Entry 3IIJ (X-ray diffraction, 1.76 A resolution); this record covers chain A.

[Chain A]
Name: Coilin-interacting nuclear ATPase protein
Organism: Homo sapiens
Notes: EC 2.7.4.3
Reference sequence: Q5F2S9 (Q5F2S9_HUMAN); residues 1-172 here = UniProt positions 1-172
Amino-acid sequence (180 residues; each row starts with the number of its first residue; numbers below 1 keep their minus sign (Gly-7 is residue -7)):
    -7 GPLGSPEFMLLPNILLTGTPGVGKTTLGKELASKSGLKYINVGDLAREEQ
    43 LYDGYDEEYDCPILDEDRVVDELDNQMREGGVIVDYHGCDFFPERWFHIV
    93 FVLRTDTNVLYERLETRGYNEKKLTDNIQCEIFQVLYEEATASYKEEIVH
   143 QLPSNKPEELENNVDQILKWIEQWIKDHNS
Disordered / not traced: -7 to -3
Differences from the reference sequence: expression tag (-7 to 0)
Small-molecule neighbours: ADP (adenosine-5'-diphosphate): Thr11, Pro12, Gly13, Val14, Gly15, Lys16, Thr17, Thr18, Asp77, Arg105, Arg109, Ser146, Asn147, Lys148, Pro149, Leu152
Reported in the primary citation:
  - binding site for ADP: Gly13, Gly15, Lys16, Thr17, Thr18, Arg109, Lys148, Pro149
  - conformationally variable residues (order/disorder transition, side-chain flip): Asp45 to Ile55, Arg109
  - catalytic residues: Lys16, His79 (proposed by the authors, not directly observed)
  - mutagenesis - H79G: decreased catalytic activity on AK enzymatic efficiency
  - mutagenesis - H79G: decreased catalytic activity on ATPase efficiency
  - mutagenesis - H79G: decreased growth

[In short]
Bound to chain A: ADP. The paper reports catalytic residues Lys16 and His79; H79G reduces catalytic activity
on AK enzymatic efficiency.
Chain A is Coilin-interacting nuclear ATPase protein (Homo sapiens); the structure, The structure of
hCINAP-ADP complex at 1.76 angstroms resolution, was determined by X-ray diffraction, deposited together with
3IIK, 3IIL and 3IIM.
